6WMU - chains D and I of the 12 polymer chains in the assembly; structure by electron microscopy, 3.18 A resolution.

Chain D:
Molecule: DNA-directed RNA polymerase subunit beta'
Organism: Escherichia coli
Notes: EC 2.7.7.6
UniProt: P0A8T7 (RPOC_ECOLI); numbering as in UniProt (aligned over 1-1407)
Sequence (1430 residues; each row starts with the number of its first residue):
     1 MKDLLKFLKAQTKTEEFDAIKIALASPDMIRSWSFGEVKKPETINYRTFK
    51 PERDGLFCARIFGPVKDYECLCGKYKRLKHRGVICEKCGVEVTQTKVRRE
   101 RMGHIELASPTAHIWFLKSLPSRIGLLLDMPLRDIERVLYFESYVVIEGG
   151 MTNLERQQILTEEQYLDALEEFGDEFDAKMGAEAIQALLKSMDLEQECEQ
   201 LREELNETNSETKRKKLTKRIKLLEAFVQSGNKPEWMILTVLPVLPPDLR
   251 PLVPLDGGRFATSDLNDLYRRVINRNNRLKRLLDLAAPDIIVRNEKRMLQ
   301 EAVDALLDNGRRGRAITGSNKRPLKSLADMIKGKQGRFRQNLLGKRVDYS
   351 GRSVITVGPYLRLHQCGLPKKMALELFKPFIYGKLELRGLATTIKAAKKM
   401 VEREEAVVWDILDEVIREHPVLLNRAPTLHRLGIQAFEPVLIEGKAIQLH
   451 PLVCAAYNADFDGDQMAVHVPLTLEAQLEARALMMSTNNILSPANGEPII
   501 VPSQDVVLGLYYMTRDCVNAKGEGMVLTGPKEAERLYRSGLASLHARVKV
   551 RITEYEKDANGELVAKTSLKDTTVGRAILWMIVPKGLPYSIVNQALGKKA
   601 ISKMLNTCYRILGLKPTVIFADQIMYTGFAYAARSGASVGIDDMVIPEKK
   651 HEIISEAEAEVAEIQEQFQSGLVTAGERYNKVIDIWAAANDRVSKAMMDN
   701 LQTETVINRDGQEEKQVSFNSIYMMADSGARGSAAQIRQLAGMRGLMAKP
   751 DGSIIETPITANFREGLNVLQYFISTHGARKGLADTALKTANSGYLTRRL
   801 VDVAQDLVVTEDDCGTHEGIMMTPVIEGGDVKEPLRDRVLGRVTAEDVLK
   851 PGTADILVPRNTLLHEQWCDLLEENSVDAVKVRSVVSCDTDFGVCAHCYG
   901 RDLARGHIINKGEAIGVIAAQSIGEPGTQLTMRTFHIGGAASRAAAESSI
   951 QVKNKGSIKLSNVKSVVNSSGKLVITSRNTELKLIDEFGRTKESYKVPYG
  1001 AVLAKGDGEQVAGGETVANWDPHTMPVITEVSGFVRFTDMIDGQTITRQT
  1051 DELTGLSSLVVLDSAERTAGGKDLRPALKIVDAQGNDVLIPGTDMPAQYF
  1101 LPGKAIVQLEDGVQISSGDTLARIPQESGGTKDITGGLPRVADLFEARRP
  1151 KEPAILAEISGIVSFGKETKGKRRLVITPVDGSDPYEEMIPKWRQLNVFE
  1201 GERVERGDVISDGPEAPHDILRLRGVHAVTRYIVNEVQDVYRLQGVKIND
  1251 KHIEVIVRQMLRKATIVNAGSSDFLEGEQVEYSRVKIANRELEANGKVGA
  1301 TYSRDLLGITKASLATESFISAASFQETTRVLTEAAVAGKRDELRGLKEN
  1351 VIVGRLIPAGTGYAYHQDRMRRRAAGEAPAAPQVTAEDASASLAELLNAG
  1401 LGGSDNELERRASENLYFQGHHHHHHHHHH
Disordered / not traced: 1-2, 933-943, 1377-1430
Construct notes: expression tag (1408-1430)
Ion coordination: Zn2+ site 1: Cys70, Cys72, Cys85, Cys88; Mg2+: Asp462, Asp464; Zn2+ site 2: Cys814, Cys888, Cys895, Cys898
Swiss-Prot annotation at these positions:
  - binding site (Zn(2+)): Cys70, Cys72, Cys85, Cys88, Cys814, Cys888, Cys895, Cys898
  - binding site (Mg(2+)): Asp460, Asp462, Asp464
  - modified residue: Lys983 (N6-acetyllysine)
  - mutagenesis: Gln504 (Q504P: Resistant to antibiotics salinamide A and B), Asn690 (N690D: Resistant to antibiotics salinamide A and B), Met697 (M697V: Resistant to antibiotics salinamide A and B), Ala735 (A735T: Resistant to antibiotics salinamide A and B), Arg738 (R738C/H/P/S: Resistant to antibiotics salinamide A and B), Ala748 (A748E: Resistant to antibiotics salinamide A and B), Pro758 (P758S/T: Resistant to antibiotics salinamide A and B), Phe763 (F763C: Resistant to antibiotics salinamide A and B), Ser775 (S775A: Resistant to antibiotics salinamide A and B), Ala779 (A779T/V: Resistant to antibiotics salinamide A and B), Arg780 (R780C: Resistant to antibiotics salinamide A and B), Gly782 (G782A/C: Resistant to antibiotics salinamide A and B), 1 further mutagenesis entry in UniProt

Chain I:
Molecule: DNA NT-strand downstream
Sequence (11 nucleotides; row label = number of the first residue in the row):
    15 TCTGACGCGGC

Interface between chain D and chain I:
Contacting residue pairs (5; chain D residue first):
  Leu120(D) - DC22(I)  phosphate contact
  Arg133(D) - DC22(I)  hydrogen bond to the phosphate
  Arg133(D) - DG23(I)  salt bridge to the phosphate
  Arg1148(D) - DG18(I)  sugar contact
  Arg1148(D) - DA19(I)  salt bridge to the phosphate
Interface residues without a listed pair, chain D (4 interface residues in all): Lys1311
Interface residues without a listed pair, chain I (5 interface residues in all): DC20

In short:
Chain D and chain I form an interface of 4 and 5 residues respectively, with 1 hydrogen bond and 2 salt
bridges. Polar contacts include Arg133(D)-DC22(I), Arg133(D)-DG23(I) and Arg1148(D)-DA19(I). UniProt lists 8
Zn2+-binding residues, 3 Mg2+-binding residues and 13 mutagenesis sites on chain D.
Chain D is DNA-directed RNA polymerase subunit beta' (Escherichia coli) and chain I is DNA NT-strand
downstream; the structure, E. coli RNAPs70-SspA-gadA DNA complex, was determined by electron microscopy,
deposited together with 6WMP.
